PDB entry 8FPW | X-ray diffraction, 1.40 A resolution | chain A

Chain A:
Molecule: Transforming protein RhoA
From: Homo sapiens
Notes: EC 3.6.5.2
UniProt: P61586 (RHOA_HUMAN); numbering as in UniProt (aligned over 1-181)
Chain sequence (183 residues; each row starts with the number of its first residue; numbers below 1 keep their minus sign (Gly-1 is residue -1)):
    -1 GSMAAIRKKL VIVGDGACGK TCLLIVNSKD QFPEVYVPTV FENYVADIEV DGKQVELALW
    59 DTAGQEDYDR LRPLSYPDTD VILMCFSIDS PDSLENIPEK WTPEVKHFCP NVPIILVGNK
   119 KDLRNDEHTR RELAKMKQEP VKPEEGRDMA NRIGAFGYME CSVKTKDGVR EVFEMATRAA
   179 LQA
Not modelled in the structure: -1 to 1
Construct notes: expression tag (-1 to 0); engineered mutation Asn25 (Phe in P61586), Val161 (Ala in P61586)
Bound ions: Mg2+: Thr19, Pro36 (together with GDP)
Residues lining bound ligands:
  - 1,4-diethylene dioxide (DIO), molecule 1: Thr19, Cys20, Ile23, Phe30, Val33, Tyr34, Val35
  - 1,4-diethylene dioxide (DIO), molecule 2: Cys20, Val161, Lys162
  - GDP (guanosine-5'-diphosphate): Asp13, Gly14, Ala15, Cys16, Gly17, Lys18, Thr19, Cys20, Tyr34, Pro36, Lys118, Asp120, Leu121, Ser160, Val161, Lys162
Swiss-Prot annotation at these positions:
  - region: Ala61 to Asp78 (Switch II region)
  - motif: Tyr34 to Tyr42 (Effector region)
  - binding site (GTP): Gly12 to Thr19, Phe30 to Thr37, Asp59 to Gln63, Asn117 to Asp120, Ser160, Lys162
  - modified residue: Tyr34 (Microbial infection: O-AMP-tyrosine), Thr37 (Microbial infection: O-AMP-threonine), Asn41 (Microbial infection: ADP-ribosylasparagine), Gln63 (5-glutamyl serotonin)
  - glycosylation: Tyr34 (Microbial infection: O-linked (GlcNAc) tyrosine), Thr37 (Microbial infection: O-alpha-linked (GlcNAc) threonine)
  - cross-link: Lys135 (Glycyl lysine isopeptide (Lys-Gly) (interchain with G-Cter in ubiquitin))
  - natural variant: Glu47 (E47K: In EDFAOB), Pro71 (P71S: In EDFAOB)
  - mutagenesis: Gly14 (G14V: Increased Rho protein signal transduction. Constitutively active), Thr19 (T19N: Decreased Rho protein signal transduction. Decreased substrate adhesion-dependent cell spreading. Decreased stress fibers assembly. Decreased cytoplasmic microtubule organization), Tyr34 (Y34A: Abolishes interaction with DGKQ; Y34F: Abolishes AMPylation by Haemophilus IbpA), Thr37 (T37A: Abolished monoglucosylation by C.difficile toxin TcdA. Abolished O-GlcNAcylation by C.novyi toxin TcdA), Gln63 (Q63L: Causes constitutive activation), Lys135 (K135R: Reduced FBXL19-mediated ubiquitination and subsequent degradation)

Overview:
Chain A binds GDP and 1,4-diethylene dioxide. Thr19 and Pro36 form the Mg2+ site. Curated annotation (UniProt)
lists 27 GTP-binding residues and 6 mutagenesis sites.
Chain A is Transforming protein RhoA (Homo sapiens); the structure, Crystal structure of tumor related RhoA
mutant A161V in complex with GDP, was determined by X-ray diffraction, deposited together with 8FPX.
